7P4A - chains A and B of the 4 polymer chains in the assembly; structure by X-ray diffraction, 2.90 A resolution.

== Chain A (and B) ==
Name: Stl
Organism: Staphylococcus aureus
Notes: chain B of this document is another copy of the same molecule, construct and numbering; everything in this record applies to it too
UniProtKB: O54475 (O54475_STAAU); residues -2 to 244 here correspond to UniProt positions 1-247 (UniProt number = residue number + 3)
Amino-acid sequence (247 residues; numbered -2 to 244; the number before each row is that of its first residue; numbers below 1 keep their minus sign (Mse-2 is residue -2)):
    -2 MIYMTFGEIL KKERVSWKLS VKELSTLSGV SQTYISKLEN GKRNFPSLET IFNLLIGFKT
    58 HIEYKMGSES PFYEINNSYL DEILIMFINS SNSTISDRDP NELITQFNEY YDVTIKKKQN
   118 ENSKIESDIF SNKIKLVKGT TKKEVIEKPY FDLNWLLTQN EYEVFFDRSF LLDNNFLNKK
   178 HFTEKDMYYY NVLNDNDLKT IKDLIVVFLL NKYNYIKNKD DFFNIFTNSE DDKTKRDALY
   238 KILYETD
Disordered / not traced: 244 (chain B: -2 to 5, 33-46, 63-65, 84-87, 90-96, 241-244)
Modified residues: Mse-2, Mse1, Mse63, Mse83, Mse184 (selenomethionine; parent Met)
From the paper describing this entry:
  - self-association interface (contacts with another copy of this molecule): Leu154 to Asp183, Asn193, Asp194 to Lys209
  - conformationally variable residues (order/disorder transition): Ile32 to Thr47, Mse83 to Pro97

== How chain A and chain B interact ==
Pairs across the interface (178; chain A residue first):
  Glu60(A) - Thr180(B)
  Ser65(A) - Lys176(B)
  Ser65(A) - His178(B)
  Ser65(A) - Asp183(B)  hydrogen bond
  Glu66(A) - Asn172(B)  hydrogen bond
  Glu66(A) - Asn175(B)
  Glu66(A) - Lys176(B)
  Ser67(A) - Asn175(B)  hydrogen bond (backbone-backbone)
  Tyr70(A) - His178(B)
  Lys115(A) - Glu181(B)
  Gln116(A) - Mse184(B)
  Gln116(A) - Tyr185(B)
  Asn119(A) - Glu181(B)
  Asn119(A) - Tyr185(B)
  Asn119(A) - Tyr186(B)
  Ile126(A) - Arg165(B)  hydrogen bond (backbone-side chain)
  Phe127(A) - Arg165(B)  hydrogen bond (backbone-side chain)
  Asn129(A) - Phe162(B)
  Asn129(A) - Phe163(B)  hydrogen bond (side chain-backbone)
  Asn129(A) - Arg165(B)  hydrogen bond
  Asn129(A) - Asn188(B)  hydrogen bond
  Ile131(A) - Phe162(B)  hydrophobic
  Ile131(A) - Tyr186(B)  hydrophobic
  Lys132(A) - Tyr147(B)
  Lys132(A) - Tyr159(B)
  Leu133(A) - Tyr159(B)
  Leu133(A) - Glu160(B)  hydrogen bond (backbone-backbone)
  Leu133(A) - Phe162(B)  hydrophobic
  Leu133(A) - Tyr186(B)  hydrophobic
  Val134(A) - Glu158(B)
  Lys135(A) - Asn157(B)  hydrogen bond
  Lys135(A) - Glu158(B)  hydrogen bond (backbone-backbone)
  Lys135(A) - Tyr159(B)
  Lys135(A) - Glu160(B)
  Lys135(A) - Asp192(B)  salt bridge
  Gly136(A) - Glu160(B)  hydrogen bond (backbone-side chain)
  Gly136(A) - Lys182(B)
  Thr137(A) - Lys182(B)  hydrogen bond (backbone-side chain)
  Thr138(A) - Glu181(B)  hydrogen bond
  Lys140(A) - Tyr186(B)
  Tyr147(A) - Phe148(B)  hydrophobic
  Phe148(A) - Tyr147(B)  hydrophobic
  Phe148(A) - Leu153(B)  hydrophobic
  Phe148(A) - Tyr159(B)  hydrophobic
  Phe148(A) - Glu160(B)
  Phe148(A) - Val161(B)
  Phe148(A) - Phe162(B)  hydrogen bond (backbone-backbone)
  Asp149(A) - Phe162(B)
  Asp149(A) - Phe163(B)
  Leu150(A) - Leu150(B)  hydrophobic
  Leu150(A) - Leu153(B)  hydrophobic
  Leu150(A) - Leu154(B)  hydrophobic
  Leu150(A) - Val161(B)  hydrophobic
  Leu150(A) - Phe162(B)  hydrogen bond (backbone-backbone)
  Leu150(A) - Phe163(B)  hydrophobic
  Leu150(A) - Leu190(B)  hydrophobic
  Leu150(A) - Ile198(B)  hydrophobic
  Asn151(A) - Phe163(B)
  Asn151(A) - Asp164(B)
  Leu153(A) - Phe148(B)  hydrophobic
  Leu153(A) - Leu150(B)  hydrophobic
  Gln156(A) - Phe148(B)
  Asn157(A) - Lys135(B)
  Glu158(A) - Val134(B)
  Glu158(A) - Lys135(B)  hydrogen bond (backbone-backbone)
  Tyr159(A) - Lys132(B)
  Tyr159(A) - Leu133(B)
  Tyr159(A) - Val134(B)  hydrophobic
  Tyr159(A) - Lys135(B)
  Tyr159(A) - Phe148(B)  hydrophobic
  Glu160(A) - Tyr61(B)
  Glu160(A) - Leu133(B)  hydrogen bond (backbone-backbone)
  Glu160(A) - Val134(B)
  Glu160(A) - Lys135(B)
  Glu160(A) - Gly136(B)  hydrogen bond (side chain-backbone)
  Val161(A) - Phe148(B)
  Phe162(A) - Asn129(B)
  Phe162(A) - Ile131(B)
  Phe162(A) - Leu133(B)  hydrophobic
  Phe162(A) - Phe148(B)  hydrogen bond (backbone-backbone)
  Phe162(A) - Asp149(B)
  Phe162(A) - Leu150(B)  hydrogen bond (backbone-backbone)
  Phe163(A) - Asn129(B)
  Phe163(A) - Asp149(B)
  Phe163(A) - Leu150(B)  hydrophobic
  Phe163(A) - Asn151(B)
  Phe163(A) - Ile202(B)  hydrophobic
  Phe163(A) - Val203(B)  hydrophobic
  Phe163(A) - Leu206(B)  hydrophobic
  Asp164(A) - Asp149(B)  hydrogen bond (backbone-side chain)
  Asp164(A) - Asn151(B)
  Asp164(A) - Lys216(B)  salt bridge
  Arg165(A) - Ile126(B)  hydrogen bond (side chain-backbone)
  Arg165(A) - Phe127(B)  hydrogen bond (side chain-backbone)
  Arg165(A) - Asn129(B)  hydrogen bond
  Arg165(A) - Ile213(B)
  Arg165(A) - Lys216(B)
  Arg165(A) - Phe220(B)
  Ser166(A) - Tyr212(B)
  Ser166(A) - Ile213(B)  hydrogen bond (backbone-backbone)
  Ser166(A) - Lys216(B)
  Phe167(A) - Leu206(B)
  Phe167(A) - Tyr212(B)
  Leu169(A) - Tyr210(B)
  Leu169(A) - Asn211(B)
  Leu169(A) - Ile213(B)  hydrophobic
  Leu169(A) - Phe219(B)  hydrophobic
  Leu169(A) - Leu240(B)  hydrophobic
  Asp170(A) - Tyr210(B)
  Asn172(A) - Tyr210(B)
  Leu174(A) - Tyr237(B)  hydrogen bond (backbone-side chain)
  Leu174(A) - Leu240(B)  hydrophobic
  His178(A) - Asp229(B)
  Phe179(A) - Asp229(B)  hydrogen bond (backbone-side chain)
  Phe179(A) - Lys232(B)
  Phe179(A) - Leu236(B)  hydrophobic
  Glu181(A) - Tyr108(B)
  Lys182(A) - Asn119(B)
  Lys182(A) - Thr138(B)
  Lys182(A) - Lys140(B)
  Mse184(A) - Phe223(B)  hydrophobic
  Tyr185(A) - Phe220(B)
  Tyr186(A) - Ile131(B)
  Tyr186(A) - Leu133(B)  hydrophobic
  Tyr186(A) - Lys140(B)
  Tyr187(A) - Ile213(B)
  Tyr187(A) - Lys216(B)
  Tyr187(A) - Phe219(B)  hydrophobic
  Tyr187(A) - Phe220(B)
  Asn188(A) - Asn129(B)  hydrogen bond
  Val189(A) - Leu133(B)  hydrophobic
  Leu190(A) - Leu150(B)  hydrophobic
  Asn191(A) - Tyr210(B)
  Asp194(A) - Lys209(B)  salt bridge
  Asp194(A) - Tyr210(B)  hydrogen bond
  Thr197(A) - Phe205(B)
  Ile198(A) - Ile202(B)  hydrophobic
  Ile202(A) - Phe163(B)  hydrophobic
  Ile202(A) - Ile198(B)  hydrophobic
  Phe205(A) - Asp194(B)
  Leu206(A) - Phe163(B)  hydrophobic
  Leu206(A) - Phe167(B)
  Leu207(A) - Phe167(B)  hydrophobic
  Lys209(A) - Asp194(B)  salt bridge
  Tyr210(A) - Leu168(B)
  Tyr210(A) - Leu169(B)  hydrophobic
  Tyr210(A) - Asp194(B)  hydrogen bond
  Asn211(A) - Phe167(B)
  Asn211(A) - Leu168(B)  hydrogen bond (backbone-backbone)
  Tyr212(A) - Ser166(B)
  Ile213(A) - Arg165(B)
  Ile213(A) - Ser166(B)  hydrogen bond (backbone-backbone)
  Ile213(A) - Phe167(B)
  Ile213(A) - Leu168(B)
  Lys216(A) - Arg165(B)
  Phe219(A) - Leu168(B)  hydrophobic
  Phe219(A) - Tyr187(B)
  Phe220(A) - Arg165(B)
  Phe220(A) - Tyr187(B)
  Phe223(A) - Phe173(B)  hydrophobic
  Phe223(A) - Phe179(B)  hydrophobic
  Phe223(A) - Asp183(B)
  Phe223(A) - Mse184(B)  hydrophobic
  Phe223(A) - Tyr187(B)  hydrophobic
  Thr224(A) - Mse184(B)
  Thr224(A) - Tyr185(B)  hydrogen bond (backbone-side chain)
  Asp229(A) - Lys177(B)
  Asp229(A) - His178(B)
  Asp229(A) - Phe179(B)  hydrogen bond (side chain-backbone)
  Lys232(A) - Mse184(B)
  Arg233(A) - Lys177(B)
  Arg233(A) - Phe179(B)
  Leu236(A) - Phe179(B)  hydrophobic
  Tyr237(A) - Phe173(B)  hydrophobic
  Tyr237(A) - Leu174(B)  hydrophobic
  Leu240(A) - Leu168(B)  hydrophobic
  Leu240(A) - Phe173(B)  hydrophobic
  Tyr241(A) - Leu174(B)
Interface residues without a listed pair, chain A (89 interface residues in all): Tyr61, Glu71, Tyr108, Trp152, Leu154, Leu168, Asn175, Lys176, Lys177, Leu201, Val203
Interface residues without a listed pair, chain B (86 interface residues in all): Thr57, Glu66, Ser67, Thr137, Trp152, Gln156, Asn171, Val189, Asn191, Asn193, Thr197, Leu201, Arg233

== In short ==
Chain A and chain B form an interface of 89 and 86 residues respectively, with 35 hydrogen bonds and 4 salt
bridges. Polar pairs include Lys135(A)-Asp192(B), Asp164(A)-Lys216(B) and Asp194(A)-Lys209(B). The paper
reports conformational variability at Ile32(A) and Mse83(A); a self-association interface involving Leu154(A),
Asn193(A) and Asp194(A).
Both chains are Stl (Staphylococcus aureus). Entry 7P4A (Non-canonical Staphylococcus aureus pathogenicity
island repression) was determined by X-ray diffraction, deposited together with 7ZVI.
